PDB entry 6KUP | electron microscopy, 4.30 A resolution (low resolution: residue-level contacts below are approximate; hydrogen-bond / salt-bridge calls are withheld) | chains A and C of the 5 polymer chains in the assembly

# Chain A
Molecule: Polymerase 3
From: Influenza D virus (D/swine/Oklahoma/1334/2011)
UniProt: K9LHJ4 (K9LHJ4_9ORTO); residues 1-710 here = UniProt positions 1-710
Chain sequence (710 residues; numbered 1 to 710; the number before each row is that of its first residue):
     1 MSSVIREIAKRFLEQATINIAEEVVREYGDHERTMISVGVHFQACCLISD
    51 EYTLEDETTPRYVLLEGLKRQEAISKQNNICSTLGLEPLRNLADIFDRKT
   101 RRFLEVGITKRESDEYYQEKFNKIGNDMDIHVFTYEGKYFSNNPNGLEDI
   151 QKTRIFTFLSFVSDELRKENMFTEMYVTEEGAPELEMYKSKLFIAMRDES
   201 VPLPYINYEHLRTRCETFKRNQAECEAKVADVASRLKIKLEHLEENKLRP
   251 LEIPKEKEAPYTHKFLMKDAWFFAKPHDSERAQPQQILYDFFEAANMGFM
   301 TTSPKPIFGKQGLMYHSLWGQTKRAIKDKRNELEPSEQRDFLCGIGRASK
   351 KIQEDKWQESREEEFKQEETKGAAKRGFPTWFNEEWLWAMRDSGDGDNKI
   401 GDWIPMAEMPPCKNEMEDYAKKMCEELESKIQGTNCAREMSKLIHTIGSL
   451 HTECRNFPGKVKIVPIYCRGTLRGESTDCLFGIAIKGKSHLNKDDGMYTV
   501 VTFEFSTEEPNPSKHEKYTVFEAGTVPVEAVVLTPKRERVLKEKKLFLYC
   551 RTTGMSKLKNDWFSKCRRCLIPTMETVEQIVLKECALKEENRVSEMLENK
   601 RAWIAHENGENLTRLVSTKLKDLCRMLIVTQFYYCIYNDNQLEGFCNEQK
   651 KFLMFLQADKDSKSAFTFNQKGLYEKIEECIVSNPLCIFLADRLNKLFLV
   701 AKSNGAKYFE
Not modelled in the structure: 1-183, 394-398, 531-541

# Chain C
Molecule: Polymerase PB2
From: Influenza D virus (D/swine/Oklahoma/1334/2011)
UniProt: K9LHF3 (K9LHF3_9ORTO); residue numbers follow UniProt; this construct covers 1-772
Chain sequence (772 residues; each row starts with the number of its first residue):
     1 MSLLLTLAKEYANLTKDKKSCKLLSQGTVSSYTTFKKWTTSRKEKNPSLR
    51 MRWAMGSKFPIMANREILEEAGIPEQWEGIDLWSKKDDVSKLGMVLASPA
   101 AITYWNFCGPGVDNSSVIKDVYKAKFMKKERWRETLWGPMNFELVGKQRR
   151 VVETQPVEIKLNQKEIKELTMWVLFEDEANLASKFIQENFSLVLSLRELY
   201 KGKAVNKDVAAFMIAHQFSPEKRFLPTFGPIRPERMELLHCLGGDFWKIE
   251 AVTAGSLNEEQKKRDVRAVARKICLRASVDLFTPAEKIRDYIASVTMRFG
   301 TVERTFEDVIRNSDDISAEVTLCKAALGCELGKSMSFGNLNLRKVSGEAE
   351 TMEKTVYWGLKPIKYKCWRGEETFYCELRKVTCMFRRSEGLDWANIGPGS
   401 PEERRELLAMVMIFCRDGRFFESAPVNIDESFFRTRLNKEIPYQYVLLKW
   451 VRQSRDNLDALLSTRGLIPAHIGQFGKGMGIDGSSSSSMVYKGVMLSKTP
   501 IDIVESKEKHRLFLNDNIEAVTERGAMVASIMDLSEDNRETFNDVTFNHV
   551 DLAVLKDEKTAIIKIYRSLVERINTDDDGLPALIMGKRYLELYQLDEVKD
   601 AVGLIPKRMLGAYSYQARQLIQSQIKNDSYSLPEIIKLLPFCYSPPKKML
   651 FDGTFHFKNQMYVRPGINTNLFSFSKTDKSKIYVNGSAVKIKLVLGDDEM
   701 DTSLAFVEGFQVCEYDPRAPLIPRRDLRLIGFGKKVRVFVGQGQEKTLVR
   751 TSSKRAASHDVSKNIRRMRLEV
Not modelled in the structure: 1, 88-91, 255-772

# Interface between chain A and chain C
Residue-residue contacts - 18 pairs, chain A then chain C:
  Asn-414(A) with Trp-137(C)
  Glu-415(A) with Trp-137(C)
  Met-416(A) with Met-140(C); Cys-241(C)
  His-451(A) with Leu-49(C); Trp-53(C)
  Arg-455(A) with Trp-53(C)
  Lys-557(A) with Trp-53(C)
  Ser-564(A) with Arg-52(C)
  Leu-582(A) with Phe-142(C); Phe-246(C)
  Lys-583(A) with Phe-246(C)
  Cys-585(A) with Phe-142(C)
  Ala-586(A) with Phe-246(C)
  Glu-589(A) with Phe-142(C); Glu-143(C)
  Asn-591(A) with Phe-142(C)
  Val-593(A) with Phe-142(C)
Interface residues without a listed pair, chain A (20 interface residues in all): Lys-413, Asn-456, Asp-494, Asp-561, Lys-565, Glu-590
Interface residues without a listed pair, chain C (17 interface residues in all): Lys-45, Ser-48, Gly-56, Ser-57, Trp-132, Gly-138, Leu-144, Trp-247

# Overview
20 residues of chain A and 17 residues of chain C are in contact.
Chain A is Polymerase 3 and chain C is Polymerase PB2, both from Influenza D virus
(D/swine/Oklahoma/1334/2011); the structure, Structure of influenza D virus polymerase bound to vRNA promoter
in Mode A conformation(Class A2), was determined by electron microscopy (same publication as 6KUJ, 6KUK, 6KUR,
6KUT, 6KUV and 6KV5).
